1SCS - chain A; structure by X-ray diffraction, 1.60 A resolution.

Chain A:
Protein: Concanavalin A
Organism: Canavalia ensiformis
Reference sequence: P02866 (CONA_CANEN); residues 119-237 here correspond to UniProt positions 30-148 (UniProt number = residue number - 89)
Chain sequence (237 residues; row label = number of the first residue in the row):
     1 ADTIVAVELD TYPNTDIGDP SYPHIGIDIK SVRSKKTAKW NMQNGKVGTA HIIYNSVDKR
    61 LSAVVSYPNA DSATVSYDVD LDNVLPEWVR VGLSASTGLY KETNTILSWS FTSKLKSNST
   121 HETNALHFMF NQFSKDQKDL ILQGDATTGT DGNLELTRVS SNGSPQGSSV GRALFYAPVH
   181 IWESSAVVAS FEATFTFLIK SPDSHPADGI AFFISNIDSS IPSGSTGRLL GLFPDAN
Sequence notes: conflict D151 (Glu62 in P02866), E155 (Arg66 in P02866)
Bound ions: Co2+: E8, D10, D19, H24; Ca2+: D10, Y12, N14, D19

Overview:
E8, D10, D19 and H24 form the Co2+ site. D10, Y12, N14 and D19 form the Ca2+ site.
Chain A is Concanavalin A (Canavalia ensiformis); the structure, High-resolution structures of
single-metal-substituted concanavalin A: the co,ca-protein at 1.6 angstroms and the ni,ca-protein at 2.0 ...,
was determined by X-ray diffraction together with 1SCR from the same study.
